PDB entry 6UEA | electron microscopy, 3.00 A resolution | chains A and C of the 12 polymer chains in the assembly

Chain A:
Molecule: Immunoglobulin heavy constant alpha 2
Source organism: Homo sapiens
UniProt: P01877 (IGHA2_HUMAN); residues 242-472 here correspond to UniProt positions 110-340 (UniProt number = residue number - 132)
Sequence (245 residues; row label = number of the first residue in the row):
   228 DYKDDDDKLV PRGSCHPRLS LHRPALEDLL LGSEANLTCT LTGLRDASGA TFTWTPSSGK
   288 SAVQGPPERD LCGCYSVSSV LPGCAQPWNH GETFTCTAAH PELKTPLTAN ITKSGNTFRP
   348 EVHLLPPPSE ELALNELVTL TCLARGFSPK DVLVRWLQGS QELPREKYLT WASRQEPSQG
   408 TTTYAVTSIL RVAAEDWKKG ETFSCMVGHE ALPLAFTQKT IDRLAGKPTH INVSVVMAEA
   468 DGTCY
Unresolved in the structure: 228-241, 273-275, 466-472
Differences from the reference sequence: expression tag (228-241); conflict Leu451 (Met319 in P01877)
Cystine bridges: Cys266-Cys323, Cys369-Cys432
Covalently attached groups: N-acetylglucosamine (NAG) linked to Asn337
Swiss-Prot annotation at these positions:
  - glycosylation (N-linked (GlcNAc...) asparagine): Asn263, Asn337 (complex)
What the authors report for this chain:
  - self-association interface (contacts with another copy of this molecule): Ile458, Val460, Val462, Met464

Chain C:
Molecule: Polymeric immunoglobulin receptor
Source organism: Homo sapiens
UniProt: P01833 (PIGR_HUMAN); residues 1-585 here correspond to UniProt positions 19-603 (UniProt number = residue number + 18)
Sequence (591 residues; numbered 1 to 591; the number before each row is that of its first residue):
     1 KSPIFGPEEV NSVEGNSVSI TCYYPPTSVN RHTRKYWCRQ GARGGCITLI SSEGYVSSKY
    61 AGRANLTNFP ENGTFVVNIA QLSQDDSGRY KCGLGINSRG LSFDVSLEVS QGPGLLNDTK
   121 VYTVDLGRTV TINCPFKTEN AQKRKSLYKQ IGLYPVLVID SSGYVNPNYT GRIRLDIQGT
   181 GQLLFSVVIN QLRLSDAGQY LCQAGDDSNS NKKNADLQVL KPEPELVYED LRGSVTFHCA
   241 LGPEVANVAK FLCRQSSGEN CDVVVNTLGK RAPAFEGRIL LNPQDKDGSF SVVITGLRKE
   301 DAGRYLCGAH SDGQLQEGSP IQAWQLFVNE ESTIPRSPTV VKGVAGGSVA VLCPYNRKES
   361 KSIKYWCLWE GAQNGRCPLL VDSEGWVKAQ YEGRLSLLEE PGNGTFTVIL NQLTSRDAGF
   421 YWCLTNGDTL WRTTVEIKII EGEPNLKVPG NVTAVLGETL KVPCHFPCKF SSYEKYWCKW
   481 NNTGCQALPS QDEGPSKAFV NCDENSRLVS LTLNLVTRAD EGWYWCGVKQ GHFYGETAAV
   541 YVAVEERKAA GSRDVSLAKA DAAPDEKVLD SGFREIENKA IQDPRHHHHH H
Unresolved in the structure: 1, 490-502, 548-591
Differences from the reference sequence: expression tag (586-591)
Cystine bridges: Cys22-Cys92, Cys134-Cys202, Cys239-Cys307, Cys253-Cys261, Cys367-Cys377, Cys464-Cys526, Cys478-Cys485
Covalently attached groups: N-acetylglucosamine (NAG) linked to Asn65, Asn72, Asn403, Asn451
Swiss-Prot annotation at these positions:
  - glycosylation (N-linked (GlcNAc...) asparagine): Asn65, Asn72, Asn117, Asn168, Asn403, Asn451 (complex), Asn481

How chain A and chain C interact:
Pairs across the interface (14; chain A residue first):
  Ala360(A) - Ile96(C)
  Ala360(A) - Asn97(C)
  Leu361(A) - Arg34(C)  hydrogen bond (backbone-side chain)
  Leu361(A) - Thr48(C)  hydrogen bond (backbone-side chain)
  Leu361(A) - Glu53(C)
  Leu361(A) - Asn97(C)
  Asn362(A) - Cys46(C)
  Asn362(A) - Ile47(C)
  Asn362(A) - Thr48(C)
  Asn362(A) - Asn97(C)
  Glu363(A) - Arg34(C)  salt bridge
  Glu363(A) - Glu53(C)
  Glu363(A) - Tyr55(C)
  Leu364(A) - Tyr55(C)  hydrophobic
Interface residues without a listed pair, chain A (6 interface residues in all): Glu422
Interface residues without a listed pair, chain C (9 interface residues in all): Ser51
The authors on this interface:
  - specific contacts: Leu361(A)-Asn97(C), Glu363(A)-Arg34(C) (salt bridge), Tyr55(C)-Glu363(A)

Overview:
6 residues of chain A and 9 residues of chain C are in contact, with 2 hydrogen bonds and 1 salt bridge. Polar
contacts include Glu363(A)-Arg34(C), Leu361(A)-Arg34(C) and Leu361(A)-Thr48(C). The paper describes contacts
between Leu361(A) and Asn97(C) and Tyr55(C) and Glu363(A); a salt bridge between Glu363(A) and Arg34(C). From
the paper: a self-association interface involving Ile458(A), Val460(A) and Val462(A) among others.
Here chain A is Immunoglobulin heavy constant alpha 2 and chain C is Polymeric immunoglobulin receptor, both
from Homo sapiens. Entry 6UEA (Structure of pentameric sIgA complex) was determined by electron microscopy
together with 6UE7, 6UE8 and 6UE9 from the same study.
